Entry 5G5T (X-ray diffraction, 2.85 A resolution); this record covers chains A and D.

== Chain A ==
Molecule: Argonaute
Source organism: Methanocaldococcus jannaschii
UniProtKB: Q58717 (Y1321_METJA); numbering as in UniProt (aligned over 1-713)
Sequence (713 residues; each row starts with the number of its first residue):
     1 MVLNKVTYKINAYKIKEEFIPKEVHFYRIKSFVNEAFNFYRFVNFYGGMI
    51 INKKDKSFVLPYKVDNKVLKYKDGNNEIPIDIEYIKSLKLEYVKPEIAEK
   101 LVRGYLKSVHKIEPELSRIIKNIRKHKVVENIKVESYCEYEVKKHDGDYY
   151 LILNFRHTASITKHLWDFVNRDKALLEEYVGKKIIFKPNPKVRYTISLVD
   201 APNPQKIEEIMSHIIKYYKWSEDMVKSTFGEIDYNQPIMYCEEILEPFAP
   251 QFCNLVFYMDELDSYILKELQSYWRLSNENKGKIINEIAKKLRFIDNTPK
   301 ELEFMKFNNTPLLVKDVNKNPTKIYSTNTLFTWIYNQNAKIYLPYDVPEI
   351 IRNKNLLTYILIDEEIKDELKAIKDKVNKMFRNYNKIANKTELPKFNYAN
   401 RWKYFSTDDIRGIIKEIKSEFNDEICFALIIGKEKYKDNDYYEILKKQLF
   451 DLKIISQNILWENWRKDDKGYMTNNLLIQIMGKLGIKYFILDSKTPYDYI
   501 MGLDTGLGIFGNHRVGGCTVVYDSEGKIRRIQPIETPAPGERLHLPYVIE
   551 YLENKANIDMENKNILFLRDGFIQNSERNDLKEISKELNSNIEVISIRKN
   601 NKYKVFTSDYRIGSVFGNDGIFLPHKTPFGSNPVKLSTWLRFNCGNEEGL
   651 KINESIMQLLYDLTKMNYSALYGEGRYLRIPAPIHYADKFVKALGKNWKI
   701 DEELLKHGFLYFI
Unresolved in the structure: 32-40, 71-78, 335-339, 435-441, 507-511, 538-540, 671-676
Ion coordination: Mg2+: Gln457 (shared with DT1(D), DA3(D) of chain D)
Swiss-Prot annotation at these positions:
  - region: His213 to Tyr218 (Binds 3'-end of gDNA), Gln457 to Leu460 (Binds 5'-phosphorylated end of gDNA), His625 to Asn632 (Binds 5'-phosphorylated end of gDNA), Leu678, Arg679 (Binds 5'-phosphorylated end of gDNA)
  - active site: Asp504, Glu541, Asp570, Asp688
  - binding site (a divalent metal cation): Gln457, Gln479, Lys483
  - binding site (Mn(2+)): Asp504, Asp570, Asp688, Ile713
  - site: Lys107 (Interacts with gDNA), His157 (Interacts with gDNA), Lys191 (Interacts with gDNA), Tyr194 (Interacts with 3'-end of gDNA), Tyr217 (Interacts with gDNA), Gln479 (Interacts with gDNA), Ser669 (Interacts with gDNA)
  - mutagenesis: Tyr194 (Y194A: No guide-independent plasmid cleavage. Loss of guide-dependent cleavage of tDNA), His213 (H213A: Significantly reduced guide-independent plasmid cleavage. Decreased guide-dependent cleavage of tDNA), Tyr217 (Y217A: Significantly reduced guide-independent plasmid cleavage. Decreased guide-dependent cleavage of tDNA), Glu246 (E246A: Nearly complete loss of guide-independent plasmid cleavage. Loss of guide-dependent cleavage of tDNA), Leu270 (L270P: Loss of guide-dependent cleavage of tDNA when gDNA starts with 5'-dT but not 5'-dG), Trp274 (W274V: No change in guide-dependent cleavage of tDNA), Lys435 (K435A: Wild-type guide-dependent cleavage of tDNA), Asp438 (D438P: No guide-independent plasmid cleavage. Decreased guide-dependent cleavage of tDNA), Tyr442 (Y442A: Alters binding kinetics of gDNA, probably due to loss of Mid domain binding to 5'-end of gDNA), Gln457 (Q457A: Loss of guide-dependent cleavage of tDNA), Asn458 (N458A: Loss of guide-dependent cleavage of tDNA), Gln479 (Q479A: Decreased guide-dependent cleavage of tDNA), 5 further mutagenesis entries in UniProt

== Chain D ==
Molecule: Guide DNA
Source organism: Methanocaldococcus jannaschii
Sequence (21 nucleotides; each row starts with the number of its first residue):
     1 TGAGGTAGTAGGTTGTATAGT
Unresolved in the structure: 9-18
Ion coordination: Mg2+: DT1, DA3 (shared with Gln457(A) of chain A)

== How chain A and chain D interact ==
Residue-residue contacts (49):
  Phe45(A) with DG20(D), base contact
  Lys107(A) with DG20(D), hydrogen bond to the base
  Arg156(A) with DG8(D), salt bridge to the phosphate
  His157(A) with DG8(D), salt bridge to the phosphate
  Phe186(A) with DT21(D), phosphate contact
  Asn189(A) with DT21(D), hydrogen bond to the phosphate
  Lys191(A) with DA19(D), salt bridge to the phosphate
  Val192(A) with DA19(D), sugar contact
  Tyr194(A) with DG20(D), hydrogen bond to the phosphate; DT21(D), hydrogen bond to the phosphate
  Glu209(A) with DT21(D), base contact
  Ile210(A) with DT21(D), base contact
  His213(A) with DG20(D), base contact; DT21(D), stacking on the base
  Tyr217(A) with DG20(D), stacking on the base
  Tyr218(A) with DG20(D), sugar contact; DT21(D), hydrogen bond to the phosphate
  Glu243(A) with DA19(D), base contact
  Glu246(A) with DT21(D), sugar contact
  Pro247(A) with DT21(D), phosphate contact
  Phe248(A) with DT21(D), phosphate contact
  Tyr442(A) with DT1(D), base contact
  Ser456(A) with DT1(D), phosphate contact
  Gln457(A) with DT1(D), hydrogen bond to the phosphate; DG2(D), phosphate contact; DA3(D), phosphate contact
  Asn458(A) with DT1(D), hydrogen bond to the phosphate
  Ile459(A) with DT1(D), phosphate contact; DG2(D), phosphate contact
  Leu460(A) with DT1(D), hydrogen bond to the phosphate; DG2(D), hydrogen bond to the phosphate
  Met472(A) with DG2(D), phosphate contact
  Gln479(A) with DA3(D), hydrogen bond to the phosphate
  His625(A) with DG5(D), hydrogen bond to the phosphate; DT6(D), salt bridge to the phosphate
  Thr627(A) with DG5(D), phosphate contact; DT6(D), sugar contact
  Gly630(A) with DT6(D), sugar contact; DA7(D), phosphate contact
  Ser631(A) with DT6(D), phosphate contact
  Asn632(A) with DT6(D), hydrogen bond to the phosphate; DA7(D), phosphate contact
  Ser669(A) with DA3(D), phosphate contact; DG4(D), hydrogen bond to the phosphate
  Ala670(A) with DA3(D), sugar contact
  Leu678(A) with DG5(D), phosphate contact
  Arg679(A) with DG5(D), hydrogen bond to the phosphate; DT6(D), salt bridge to the phosphate
  Ile713(A) with DT1(D), phosphate contact
Also at the interface, not in a pair above, chain A (47 interface residues in all): Ile244, Met259, Trp274, Lys446, Asn463, Lys483, Lys604, Phe629, Asn667, Tyr677, His685

== In short ==
47 residues of chain A and 11 residues of chain D are in contact, with 14 hydrogen bonds, 5 salt bridges and 2
aromatic stacking contacts. Among the polar pairs are Lys107(A)-DG20(D), Asn189(A)-DT21(D) and
Tyr194(A)-DG20(D).
Chain A is Argonaute and chain D is Guide DNA, both from Methanocaldococcus jannaschii; the structure,
Structure of the Argonaute protein from Methanocaldcoccus janaschii in complex with guide DNA, was determined
by X-ray diffraction together with 5G5S from the same study.
